PDB entry 4YA9 | X-ray diffraction, 2.70 A resolution | chains L and M of the 34 polymer chains in the assembly

Chain L:
Name: Proteasome subunit beta type-6
Organism: Saccharomyces cerevisiae (strain ATCC 204508 / S288c)
Notes: EC 3.4.25.1
UniProt: P23724 (PSB6_YEAST); residues 1-222 here correspond to UniProt positions 20-241 (UniProt number = residue number + 19)
Chain sequence (222 residues; row label = number of the first residue in the row):
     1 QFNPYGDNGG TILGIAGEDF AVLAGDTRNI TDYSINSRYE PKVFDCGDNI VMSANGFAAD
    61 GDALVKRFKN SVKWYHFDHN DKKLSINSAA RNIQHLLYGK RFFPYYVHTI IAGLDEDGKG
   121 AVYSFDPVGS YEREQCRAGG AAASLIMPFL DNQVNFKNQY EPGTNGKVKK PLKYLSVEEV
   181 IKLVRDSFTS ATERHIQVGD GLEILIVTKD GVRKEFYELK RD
Bound ions: Mg2+: Asp222 (shared with 3 residues of chain V)

Chain M:
Name: Proteasome subunit beta type-7
Organism: Saccharomyces cerevisiae (strain ATCC 204508 / S288c)
Notes: EC 3.4.25.1
UniProt: P30657 (PSB7_YEAST); residues -12 to 233 here correspond to UniProt positions 21-266 (UniProt number = residue number + 33)
Chain sequence (246 residues; numbered -12 to 233; the number before each row is that of its first residue; numbers below 1 keep their minus sign (Thr-12 is residue -12)):
   -12 TQIANAGASP MVNTQQPIVT GTSVISMKYD NGVIIAADNL GSYGSLLRFN GVERLIPVGD
    48 NTVVGISGDI SDMQHIERLL KDLVTENAYD NPLADAEEAL EPSYIFEYLA TVMYQRRSKM
   108 NPLWNAIIVA GVQSNGDQFL RYVNLLGVTY SSPTLATGFG AHMANPLLRK VVDRESDIPK
   168 TTVQVAEEAI VNAMRVLYYR DARSSRNFSL AIIDKNTGLT FKKNLQVENM KWDFAKDIKG
   228 YGTQKI
Disordered / not traced: -12 to 0

How chain L and chain M interact:
Contacting residue pairs - 41 pairs, chain L then chain M:
  Gln1(L) - Thr1(M)  hydrogen bond
  Phe2(L) - Thr1(M)
  Phe2(L) - Arg104(M)
  Phe2(L) - Pro109(M)  hydrophobic
  Phe2(L) - Leu132(M)  hydrophobic
  Phe2(L) - Leu133(M)  hydrophobic
  Asn3(L) - Leu133(M)
  Pro4(L) - Arg104(M)  hydrogen bond (backbone-side chain)
  Pro4(L) - Met107(M)  hydrophobic
  Pro4(L) - Leu133(M)
  Tyr5(L) - Arg104(M)
  Asn8(L) - Val135(M)
  Asn29(L) - Tyr137(M)
  Ser34(L) - His149(M)
  Ile35(L) - Arg156(M)  hydrogen bond (backbone-side chain)
  Asn36(L) - Tyr137(M)  hydrogen bond
  Asn36(L) - Ser139(M)
  Asn36(L) - Leu142(M)
  Ser37(L) - Ser138(M)  hydrogen bond (side chain-backbone)
  Tyr39(L) - Ser138(M)
  Glu40(L) - Arg128(M)  salt bridge
  Glu40(L) - Tyr137(M)
  Glu40(L) - Ser138(M)  hydrogen bond (side chain-backbone)
  Phe57(L) - Arg104(M)
  Phe57(L) - Leu133(M)
  Phe57(L) - Val135(M)  hydrophobic
  Ala59(L) - Tyr101(M)
  Ala59(L) - Leu133(M)
  Ala59(L) - Gly134(M)
  Ala59(L) - Val135(M)
  Asp60(L) - Tyr101(M)  hydrogen bond
  Asp60(L) - Arg104(M)  salt bridge
  Asp62(L) - Thr136(M)  hydrogen bond
  Ala63(L) - Tyr101(M)
  Lys66(L) - Glu94(M)  salt bridge
  Phe103(L) - Arg104(M)
  Phe103(L) - Ser105(M)
  Tyr105(L) - Tyr101(M)
  Glu218(L) - Arg161(M)  salt bridge
  Arg221(L) - Asp160(M)  salt bridge
  Arg221(L) - Arg161(M)
Also at the interface, not in a pair above, chain L (24 interface residues in all): Gly6
Also at the interface, not in a pair above, chain M (22 interface residues in all): Trp111

In short:
24 residues of chain L and 22 residues of chain M are in contact; the contacts include 8 hydrogen bonds and 5
salt bridges. Among the polar pairs are Glu40(L)-Arg128(M), Asp60(L)-Arg104(M) and Lys66(L)-Glu94(M).
Chain L is Proteasome subunit beta type-6 and chain M is Proteasome subunit beta type-7, both from
Saccharomyces cerevisiae (strain ATCC 204508 / S288c); the structure, Yeast 20S proteasome beta2-H114D mutant
in complex with Ac-LAD-ep, was determined by X-ray diffraction, deposited together with 4Y69, 4Y6A, 4Y6V,
4Y6Z, 4Y70, 4Y74 and 34 further entries.
